Entry 6RWO (electron microscopy, 3.05 A resolution); this record covers chains A and E of the 16 polymer chains in the assembly.

# Chain A (and E)
Molecule: Pol protein
Organism: Simian immunodeficiency virus
Notes: chain E of this document is another copy of the same molecule, construct and numbering; everything in this record applies to it too
UniProtKB: E1ANT8 (E1ANT8_SIV); residues 1-289 here correspond to UniProt positions 735-1023 (UniProt number = residue number + 734)
Chain sequence (290 residues; numbered 0 to 289; the number before each row is that of its first residue; numbering starts at 0):
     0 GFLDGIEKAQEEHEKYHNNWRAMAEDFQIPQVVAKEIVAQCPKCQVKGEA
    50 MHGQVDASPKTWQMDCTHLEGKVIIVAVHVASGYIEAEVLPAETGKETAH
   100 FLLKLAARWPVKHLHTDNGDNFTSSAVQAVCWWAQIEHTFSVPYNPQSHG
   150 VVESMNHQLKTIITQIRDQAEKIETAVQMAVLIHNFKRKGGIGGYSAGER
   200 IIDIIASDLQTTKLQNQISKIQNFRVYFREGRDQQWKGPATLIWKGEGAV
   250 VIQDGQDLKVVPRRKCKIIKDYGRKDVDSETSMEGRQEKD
Not modelled in the structure: 270-289 (chain E: 47-289)
Construct notes: expression tag (0); engineered mutation Asp-119 (Ala853 in E1ANT8), Ser-140 (Gly874 in E1ANT8), His-148 (Gln882 in E1ANT8)
Metal / ion sites: Zn2+: His-12, His-16, Cys-40, Cys-43; Mg2+ site 1: Asp-64, Asp-116 (together with Bictegravir); Mg2+ site 2: Asp-64, Glu-152 (together with Bictegravir)
Residues lining bound ligands: Bictegravir (KLQ): Asp-64, Asp-116, Asn-117, Gly-118, Tyr-143, Pro-145, Gln-146, Glu-152
What the authors report for this chain:
  - contacts within the chain: Thr-97/Phe-121 (hydrophobic contact), His-114/Ser-140 (hydrogen bond), Asp-116/Phe-121 (hydrophobic contact), His-114/Thr-138 (hydrogen bond), Ser-140/His-148, His-148/Glu-152
  - Mg2+ coordination: Glu-152
  - conformationally variable residues: His-148

# How chain A and chain E interact
Pairs across the interface - 9 pairs, chain A then chain E:
  Gly-0(A) / Glu-35(E)
  Gly-0(A) / Gln-39(E)
  Phe-1(A) / Glu-35(E)
  Leu-2(A) / Gln-9(E)
  Leu-2(A) / Gln-39(E)
  Gln-9(A) / Leu-2(E)
  Glu-35(A) / Gly-0(E)
  Glu-35(A) / Phe-1(E)
  Gln-39(A) / Gly-0(E)
Other interface residues (no listed pair), chain A (9 interface residues in all): Pro-29, Val-31, Val-32
Other interface residues (no listed pair), chain E (9 interface residues in all): Val-31, Val-32, Ile-36

# Overview
Chain A and chain E each contribute 9 residues to their interface. Ligands of chain A: Bictegravir. The Zn2+
site is built by His-12(A), His-16(A), Cys-40(A) and Cys-43(A). The Mg2+ site 1 is built by Asp-64(A) and
Asp-116(A). From the paper: Mg2+ coordination by Glu-152(A); conformational variability at His-148(A).
Chain A and chain E are both Pol protein (Simian immunodeficiency virus); the structure, SIVrcm intasome
(Q148H/G140S) in complex with bictegravir, was determined by electron microscopy, deposited together with
6RWL, 6RWM and 6RWN.
